PDB entry 6LA6 | electron microscopy, 2.39 A resolution | chains A and E of the 6 polymer chains in the assembly

# Chain A
Protein: Capsid protein VP1
Source organism: Echovirus E11
Chain sequence (285 residues; row label = number of the first residue in the row):
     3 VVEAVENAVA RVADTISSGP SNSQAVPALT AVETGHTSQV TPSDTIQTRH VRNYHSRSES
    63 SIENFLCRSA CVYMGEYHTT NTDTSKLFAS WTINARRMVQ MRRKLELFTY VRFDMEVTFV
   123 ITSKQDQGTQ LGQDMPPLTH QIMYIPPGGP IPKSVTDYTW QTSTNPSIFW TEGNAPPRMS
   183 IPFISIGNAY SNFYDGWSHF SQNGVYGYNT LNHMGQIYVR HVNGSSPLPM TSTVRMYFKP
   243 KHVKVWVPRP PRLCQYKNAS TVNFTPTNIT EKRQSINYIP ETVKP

# Chain E
Protein: IgG receptor FcRn large subunit p51
Source organism: Homo sapiens
Reference sequence: P55899 (FCGRN_HUMAN); residues 5-267 here correspond to UniProt positions 28-290 (UniProt number = residue number + 23)
Chain sequence (263 residues; numbered 5 to 267; the number before each row is that of its first residue):
     5 LSLLYHLTAV SSPAPGTPAF WVSGWLGPQQ YLSYNSLRGE AEPCGAWVWE NQVSWYWEKE
    65 TTDLRIKEKL FLEAFKALGG KGPYTLQGLL GCELGPDNTS VPTAKFALNG EEFMNFDLKQ
   125 GTWGGDWPEA LAISQRWQQQ DKAANKELTF LLFSCPHRLR EHLERGRGNL EWKEPPSMRL
   185 KARPSSPGFS VLTCSAFSFY PPELQLRFLR NGLAAGTGQG DFGPNSDGSF HASSSLTVKS
   245 GDEHHYCCIV QHAGLAQPLR VEL
Curated features (UniProtKB/Swiss-Prot):
  - glycosylation: Asn-102 (N-linked (GlcNAc...) asparagine)

# How chain A and chain E interact
Contacting residue pairs (19):
  Ser-87(A) with Lys-146(E)
  Phe-90(A) with Asn-149(E)
  Gly-150(A) with Gln-124(E), hydrogen bond (backbone-side chain)
  Gly-151(A) with Gln-124(E), hydrogen bond (backbone-side chain)
  Pro-152(A) with Lys-123(E)
  Ile-153(A) with Lys-123(E); Gln-124(E)
  Lys-155(A) with Leu-122(E); Leu-152(E)
  His-201(A) with Asp-130(E); Trp-131(E); Pro-132(E); Leu-135(E)
  Asn-205(A) with Pro-132(E)
  Gly-206(A) with Pro-132(E)
  Val-207(A) with Leu-135(E), hydrophobic; Ala-136(E), hydrophobic
  Asn-211(A) with Gln-139(E)
  Ser-262(A) with Gln-143(E)
Interface residues without a listed pair, chain A (18 interface residues in all): Ser-92, Pro-154, Ser-200, Ser-203, Tyr-220

# Summary
18 residues of chain A and 13 residues of chain E are in contact, with 2 hydrogen bonds. Among the polar pairs
are Gly-150(A)/Gln-124(E) and Gly-151(A)/Gln-124(E).
Here chain A is Capsid protein VP1 (Echovirus E11) and chain E is IgG receptor FcRn large subunit p51 (Homo
sapiens). Entry 6LA6 (Cryo-EM structure of echovirus 11 complexed with its uncoating receptor FcRn at pH 7.4)
was determined by electron microscopy together with 6LA3, 6LA4, 6LA5, 6LA7, 6LAO, 6LAP and 3 further entries
from the same study.
